Entry 8FO2 (electron microscopy, 4.13 A resolution (low resolution: residue-level contacts below are approximate; hydrogen-bond / salt-bridge calls are withheld)); this record covers chains B and E.

== Chain B ==
Name: Ras-related protein Rab-7L1
Organism: Homo sapiens
UniProtKB: O14966 (RAB7L_HUMAN); numbering as in UniProt (aligned over 1-177)
Amino-acid sequence (177 residues; row label = number of the first residue in the row):
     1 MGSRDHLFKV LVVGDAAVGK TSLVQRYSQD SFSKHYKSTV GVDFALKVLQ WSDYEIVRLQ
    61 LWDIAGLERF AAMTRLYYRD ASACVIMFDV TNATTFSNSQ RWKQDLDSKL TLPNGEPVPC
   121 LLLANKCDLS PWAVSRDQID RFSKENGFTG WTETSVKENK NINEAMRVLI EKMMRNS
Not modelled in the structure: 1-4, 177
Construct notes: conflict Leu67 (Gln in O14966), Ala71 (Thr in O14966), Ala72 (Ser in O14966)
UniProt features mapped onto this chain:
  - motif: Tyr36 to Phe44 (Effector region)
  - binding site (GTP): Ser33, Lys34, His35, Tyr36, Lys37, Thr39, Lys126, Val156, Lys157
  - site: Gly41, Val42 (Cleavage)
  - mutagenesis: Asp43 (D43A: Abolishes interaction with LRRK2 and reduces membrane localization of LRRK2. Impairs RAB29-stimulated LRRK2 kinase activity on RAB10, RAB29 and LRRK2), Trp62 (W62A: Abolishes interaction with LRRK2 and reduces membrane localization of LRRK2. Impairs RAB29-stimulated LRRK2 kinase activity on RAB10, RAB29 and LRRK2), Met73 (M73S: Loss of LRRK2 binding. Does not stimulate LRRK2 kinase activity. Localized to the cytosol), Arg75 (R75S: Loss of LRRK2 binding. Does not stimulate LRRK2 kinase activity. Localized to the cytosol)
From the paper describing this entry:
  - mutagenesis - D43A, W62A: decreased co-localization with Leucine-rich repeat serine/threonine-protein kinase 2 (chain E)
  - specificity-determining residues: Asp43 (by similarity / conservation)

== Chain E ==
Name: Leucine-rich repeat serine/threonine-protein kinase 2
Organism: Homo sapiens
Notes: EC 2.7.11.1, 3.6.5.-
UniProtKB: Q5S007 (LRRK2_HUMAN); residue numbers follow UniProt; this construct covers 1-2527
Amino-acid sequence (2527 residues; numbered 1 to 2527; the number before each row is that of its first residue):
     1 MASGSCQGCE EDEETLKKLI VRLNNVQEGK QIETLVQILE DLLVFTYSEH ASKLFQGKNI
    61 HVPLLIVLDS YMRVASVQQV GWSLLCKLIE VCPGTMQSLM GPQDVGNDWE VLGVHQLILK
   121 MLTVHNASVN LSVIGLKTLD LLLTSGKITL LILDEESDIF MLIFDAMHSF PANDEVQKLG
   181 CKALHVLFER VSEEQLTEFV ENKDYMILLS ALTNFKDEEE IVLHVLHCLH SLAIPCNNVE
   241 VLMSGNVRCY NIVVEAMKAF PMSERIQEVS CCLLHRLTLG NFFNILVLNE VHEFVVKAVQ
   301 QYPENAALQI SALSCLALLT ETIFLNQDLE EKNENQENDD EGEEDKLFWL EACYKALTWH
   361 RKNKHVQEAA CWALNNLLMY QNSLHEKIGD EDGHFPAHRE VMLSMLMHSS SKEVFQASAN
   421 ALSTLLEQNV NFRKILLSKG IHLNVLELMQ KHIHSPEVAE SGCKMLNHLF EGSNTSLDIM
   481 AAVVPKILTV MKRHETSLPV QLEALRAILH FIVPGMPEES REDTEFHHKL NMVKKQCFKN
   541 DIHKLVLAAL NRFIGNPGIQ KCGLKVISSI VHFPDALEML SLEGAMDSVL HTLQMYPDDQ
   601 EIQCLGLSLI GYLITKKNVF IGTGHLLAKI LVSSLYRFKD VAEIQTKGFQ TILAILKLSA
   661 SFSKLLVHHS FDLVIFHQMS SNIMEQKDQQ FLNLCCKCFA KVAMDDYLKN VMLERACDQN
   721 NSIMVECLLL LGADANQAKE GSSLICQVCE KESSPKLVEL LLNSGSREQD VRKALTISIG
   781 KGDSQIISLL LRRLALDVAN NSICLGGFCI GKVEPSWLGP LFPDKTSNLR KQTNIASTLA
   841 RMVIRYQMKS AVEEGTASGS DGNFSEDVLS KFDEWTFIPD SSMDSVFAQS DDLDSEGSEG
   901 SFLVKKKSNS ISVGEFYRDA VLQRCSPNLQ RHSNSLGPIF DHEDLLKRKR KILSSDDSLR
   961 SSKLQSHMRH SDSISSLASE REYITSLDLS ANELRDIDAL SQKCCISVHL EHLEKLELHQ
  1021 NALTSFPQQL CETLKSLTHL DLHSNKFTSF PSYLLKMSCI ANLDVSRNDI GPSVVLDPTV
  1081 KCPTLKQFNL SYNQLSFVPE NLTDVVEKLE QLILEGNKIS GICSPLRLKE LKILNLSKNH
  1141 ISSLSENFLE ACPKVESFSA RMNFLAAMPF LPPSMTILKL SQNKFSCIPE AILNLPHLRS
  1201 LDMSSNDIQY LPGPAHWKSL NLRELLFSHN QISILDLSEK AYLWSRVEKL HLSHNKLKEI
  1261 PPEIGCLENL TSLDVSYNLE LRSFPNEMGK LSKIWDLPLD ELHLNFDFKH IGCKAKDIIR
  1321 FLQQRLKKAV PYNRMKLMIV GNTGSGKTTL LQQLMKTKKS DLGMQSATVG IDVKDWPIQI
  1381 RDKRKRDLVL NVWDFAGREE FYSTHPHFMT QRALYLAVYD LSKGQAEVDA MKPWLFNIKA
  1441 RASSSPVILV GTHLDVSDEK QRKACMSKIT KELLNKRGFP AIRDYHFVNA TEESDALAKL
  1501 RKTIINESLN FKIRDQLVVG QLIPDCYVEL EKIILSERKN VPIEFPVIDR KRLLQLVREN
  1561 QLQLDENELP HAVHFLNESG VLLHFQDPAL QLSDLYFVEP KWLCKIMAQI LTVKVEGCPK
  1621 HPKGIISRRD VEKFLSKKRK FPKNYMTQYF KLLEKFQIAL PIGEEYLLVP SSLSDHRPVI
  1681 ELPHCENSEI IIRLYEMPYF PMGFWSRLIN RLLEISPYML SGRERALRPN RMYWRQGIYL
  1741 NWSPEAYCLV GSEVLDNHPE SFLKITVPSC RKGCILLGQV VDHIDSLMEE WFPGLLEIDI
  1801 CGEGETLLKK WALYSFNDGE EHQKILLDDL MKKAEEGDLL VNPDQPRLTI PISQIAPDLI
  1861 LADLPRNIML NNDELEFEQA PEFLLGDGSF GSVYRAAYEG EEVAVKIFNK HTSLRLLRQE
  1921 LVVLCHLHHP SLISLLAAGI RPRMLVMELA SKGSLDRLLQ QDKASLTRTL QHRIALHVAD
  1981 GLRYLHSAMI IYRDLKPHNV LLFTLYPNAA IIAKIADYGI AQYCCRMGIK TSEGTPGFRA
  2041 PEVARGNVIY NQQADVYSFG LLLYDILTTG GRIVEGLKFP NEFDELEIQG KLPDPVKEYG
  2101 CAPWPMVEKL IKQCLKENPQ ERPTSAQVFD ILNSAELVCL TRRILLPKNV IVECMVATHH
  2161 NSRNASIWLG CGHTDRGQLS FLDLNTEGYT SEEVADSRIL CLALVHLPVE KESWIVSGTQ
  2221 SGTLLVINTE DGKKRHTLEK MTDSVTCLYC NSFSKQSKQK NFLLVGTADG KLAIFEDKTV
  2281 KLKGAAPLKI LNIGNVSTPL MCLSESTNST ERNVMWGGCG TKIFSFSNDF TIQKLIETRT
  2341 SQLFSYAAFS DSNIITVVVD TALYIAKQNS PVVEVWDKKT EKLCGLIDCV HFLREVTVKE
  2401 NKESKHKMSY SGRVKTLCLQ KNTALWIGTG GGHILLLDLS TRRLIRVIYN FCNSVRVMMT
  2461 AQLGSLKNVM LVLGYNRKNT EGTQKQKEIQ SCLTVWDINL PHEVQNLEKH IEVRKELAEK
  2521 MRRTSVE
Not modelled in the structure: 1-11, 102-112, 168-171, 326-343, 514-524, 798, 852-981, 1458-1462, 1615-1621, 1631-1641, 1660-1667, 1721-1725, 2028-2030, 2127, 2160, 2254-2259, 2397-2406, 2408, 2479-2486
Construct notes: conflict His50 (Arg in Q5S007), Thr1647 (Ser in Q5S007), Thr2397 (Met in Q5S007)
UniProt features mapped onto this chain:
  - active site: Asp1994 (Proton acceptor)
  - binding site (GTP): Gly1341 to Thr1348, Asn2295 to Thr2298
  - binding site (ATP): Leu1885, Asp1887, Gly1888, Gly1891, Val1893, Ala1904, Lys1906, Met1947, Glu1948, Ala1950, Ser1954, Arg1957, His1998, Leu2001, Ala2016, Asp2017
  - modified residue (Phosphoserine): Ser910, Ser935, Ser955, Ser973, Ser1292, Ser1444
  - natural variant: His50 (R50H: this construct carries the variant), Met712 (M712V: In PARK8), Arg793 (R793M: In PARK8; uncertain significance), Gln930 (Q930R: In PARK8; uncertain significance), Arg1067 (R1067Q: In PARK8), Ser1096 (S1096C: In PARK8; uncertain significance), Ile1122 (I1122V: In PARK8), Ser1228 (S1228T: In PARK8), Lys1359 (K1359I: Found in a renal cell carcinoma sample), Ile1371 (I1371V: In PARK8; uncertain significance), Arg1441 (R1441C: In PARK8; R1441G: In PARK8; R1441H: In PARK8), Arg1514 (R1514Q: In PARK8; uncertain significance), 24 further natural variant entries in UniProt
  - mutagenesis: Arg399 (R399E: Reduces membrane localization and abolishes interaction with RAB29/RAB7L1. Impairs RAB29-stimulated kinase activity on RAB10, RAB29 and LRRK2), Leu403 (L403E: Reduces membrane localization and abolishes interaction with RAB29/RAB7L1. Impairs RAB29-stimulated kinase activity on RAB10, RAB29 and LRRK2), Cys727 (C727D: Decreased kinase activity. Loss of RAB29-mediated activation and autophosphorylation of S-910, S-935, S-955, S-973 and S-1292. Decreased membrane association ...), Leu728 (L728D: Decreased kinase activity. Loss of RAB29-mediated activation and autophosphorylation of S-910, S-935, S-955, S-973 and S-1292. Decreased membrane association ...), Leu729 (L729D: Decreased kinase activity. Loss of RAB29-mediated activation and autophosphorylation of S-910, S-935, S-955, S-973 and S-1292. Decreased membrane association ...), Leu760 (L760D: Decreased kinase activity and loss of RAB29-mediated activation), Leu761 (L761D: Decreased kinase activity and loss of RAB29-mediated activation), Leu762 (L762D: Decreased kinase activity and loss of RAB29-mediated activation), Leu789 (L789D: No effect on kinase activity and RAB29-mediated activation), Leu790 (L790D: No effect on kinase activity and RAB29-mediated activation), Leu791 (L791D: No effect on kinase activity and RAB29-mediated activation), Thr1343 (T1343G: Decreased kinase activity; when associated with Q-1398), 21 further mutagenesis entries in UniProt
From the paper describing this entry:
  - post-translational modification sites: Ser1292 (citing earlier work)
  - mutagenesis - P1588A, N1710A, W1791A: decreased catalytic activity on Rab29
  - mutagenesis - W1791A: abolished catalytic activity on in the absence of Rab29
  - disease-associated variants - N1437H, R1441C, R1441G, R1441H, Y1699C, S1761R, G2019S, I2020T: increased catalytic activity (citing earlier work)

== Interface between chain B and chain E ==
Residue-residue contacts (18):
  Leu7(B) - Leu443(E)
  Asp43(B) - Arg399(E)
  Phe44(B) - Met402(E)
  Phe44(B) - Leu403(E)
  Phe44(B) - Leu406(E)
  Phe44(B) - Lys439(E)
  Leu46(B) - Ser438(E)
  Leu46(B) - Gly440(E)
  Leu46(B) - His442(E)
  Arg58(B) - Leu443(E)
  Gln60(B) - Lys439(E)
  Gln60(B) - Gly440(E)
  Gln60(B) - Asn444(E)
  Trp62(B) - Leu406(E)
  Leu76(B) - Met407(E)
  Tyr77(B) - Arg361(E)
  Tyr77(B) - Leu403(E)
  Tyr77(B) - Met407(E)
Also at the interface, not in a pair above, chain B (11 interface residues in all): Val42, Ala45
Also at the interface, not in a pair above, chain E (16 interface residues in all): Lys362, His408, Leu437, Glu447
Interface features reported in the paper:
  - hot spots on chain B (mutagenesis) - D43A, W62A: abolished binding to Leucine-rich repeat serine/threonine-protein kinase 2 (chain E)
  - hot spots on chain B (mutagenesis) - L7Q: decreased binding to Leucine-rich repeat serine/threonine-protein kinase 2 (chain E)
  - hot spots on chain B (mutagenesis) - L76M: unchanged binding to Leucine-rich repeat serine/threonine-protein kinase 2 (chain E)
  - hot spots on chain E (mutagenesis) - R399E, M402A, L403E: decreased co-localization with Ras-related protein Rab-7L1 (chain B)

== Summary ==
Chain B and chain E form an interface of 11 and 16 residues respectively. From the paper: N1437H, R1441C and
R1441G of chain E, among others, increase catalytic activity; the specificity determinant Asp43(B); 18
substitutions were tested in all.
Here chain B is Ras-related protein Rab-7L1 and chain E is Leucine-rich repeat serine/threonine-protein kinase
2, both from Homo sapiens. Entry 8FO2 (Cryo-EM structure of Rab29-LRRK2 complex in the LRRK2 monomer state)
was determined by electron microscopy together with 8FO8, 8FO9 and 8SMC from the same study.
